PDB entry 2Y06 | X-ray diffraction, 2.50 A resolution | chains L and P of the 3 polymer chains in the assembly

# Chain L
Molecule: Anti-np murine germline monoclonal antibody bbe6.12h3, light chain
Organism: Mus musculus
Notes: antibody fragment or engineered binder
Sequence (211 residues; numbered 1 to 211; the number before each row is that of its first residue):
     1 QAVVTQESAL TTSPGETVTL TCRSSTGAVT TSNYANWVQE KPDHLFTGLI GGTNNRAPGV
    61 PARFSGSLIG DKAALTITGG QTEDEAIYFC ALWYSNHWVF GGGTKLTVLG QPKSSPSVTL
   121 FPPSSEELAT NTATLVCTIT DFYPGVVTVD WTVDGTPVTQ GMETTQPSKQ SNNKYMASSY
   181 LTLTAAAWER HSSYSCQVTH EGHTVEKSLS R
Disulfide bonds: Cys22-Cys90, Cys137-Cys196

# Chain P
Molecule: Phage display derived antigen
Notes: fragment: peptide, residues 1-12
Sequence (12 residues; numbered 0 to 11; the number before each row is that of its first residue; numbering starts at 0):
     0 GDPRPSYISH LL
Unresolved in the structure: 0, 11

# How chain L and chain P interact
Pairs across the interface - 9 pairs, chain L then chain P:
  Thr31(L) with Pro2(P)
  Ser32(L) with Pro2(P); Pro4(P)
  Tyr34(L) with Pro2(P); Arg3(P), hydrogen bond (side chain-backbone); Pro4(P); Ser5(P), hydrogen bond (side chain-backbone)
  Trp93(L) with Pro4(P), hydrogen bond (side chain-backbone); Ser5(P)
Interface residues without a listed pair, chain P (5 interface residues in all): Asp1

# Summary
4 residues of chain L and 5 residues of chain P are in contact, with 3 hydrogen bonds. Polar contacts include
Tyr34(L)-Arg3(P), Tyr34(L)-Ser5(P) and Trp93(L)-Pro4(P).
Here chain L is Anti-np murine germline monoclonal antibody bbe6.12h3, light chain (Mus musculus) and chain P
is Phage display derived antigen. Entry 2Y06 (Crystal structure analysis of the anti-(4-hydroxy-3-nitrophenyl)
- acetyl murine germline antibody bbe6.12h3 fab fragment in complex ...) was determined by X-ray diffraction,
deposited together with 4A6Y, 2XZQ, 2Y07 and 2Y36.
